PDB entry 6Z9S | electron microscopy, 4.40 A resolution (low resolution: residue-level contacts below are approximate; hydrogen-bond / salt-bridge calls are withheld) | chains X and R of the 15 polymer chains in the assembly

[Chain X]
Name: DNA-directed RNA polymerase subunit beta
Source organism: Escherichia coli
Notes: EC 2.7.7.6
UniProt: P0A8V4 (RPOB_ECO57); residue numbers follow UniProt; this construct covers 1-1342
Amino-acid sequence (1342 residues; each row starts with the number of its first residue):
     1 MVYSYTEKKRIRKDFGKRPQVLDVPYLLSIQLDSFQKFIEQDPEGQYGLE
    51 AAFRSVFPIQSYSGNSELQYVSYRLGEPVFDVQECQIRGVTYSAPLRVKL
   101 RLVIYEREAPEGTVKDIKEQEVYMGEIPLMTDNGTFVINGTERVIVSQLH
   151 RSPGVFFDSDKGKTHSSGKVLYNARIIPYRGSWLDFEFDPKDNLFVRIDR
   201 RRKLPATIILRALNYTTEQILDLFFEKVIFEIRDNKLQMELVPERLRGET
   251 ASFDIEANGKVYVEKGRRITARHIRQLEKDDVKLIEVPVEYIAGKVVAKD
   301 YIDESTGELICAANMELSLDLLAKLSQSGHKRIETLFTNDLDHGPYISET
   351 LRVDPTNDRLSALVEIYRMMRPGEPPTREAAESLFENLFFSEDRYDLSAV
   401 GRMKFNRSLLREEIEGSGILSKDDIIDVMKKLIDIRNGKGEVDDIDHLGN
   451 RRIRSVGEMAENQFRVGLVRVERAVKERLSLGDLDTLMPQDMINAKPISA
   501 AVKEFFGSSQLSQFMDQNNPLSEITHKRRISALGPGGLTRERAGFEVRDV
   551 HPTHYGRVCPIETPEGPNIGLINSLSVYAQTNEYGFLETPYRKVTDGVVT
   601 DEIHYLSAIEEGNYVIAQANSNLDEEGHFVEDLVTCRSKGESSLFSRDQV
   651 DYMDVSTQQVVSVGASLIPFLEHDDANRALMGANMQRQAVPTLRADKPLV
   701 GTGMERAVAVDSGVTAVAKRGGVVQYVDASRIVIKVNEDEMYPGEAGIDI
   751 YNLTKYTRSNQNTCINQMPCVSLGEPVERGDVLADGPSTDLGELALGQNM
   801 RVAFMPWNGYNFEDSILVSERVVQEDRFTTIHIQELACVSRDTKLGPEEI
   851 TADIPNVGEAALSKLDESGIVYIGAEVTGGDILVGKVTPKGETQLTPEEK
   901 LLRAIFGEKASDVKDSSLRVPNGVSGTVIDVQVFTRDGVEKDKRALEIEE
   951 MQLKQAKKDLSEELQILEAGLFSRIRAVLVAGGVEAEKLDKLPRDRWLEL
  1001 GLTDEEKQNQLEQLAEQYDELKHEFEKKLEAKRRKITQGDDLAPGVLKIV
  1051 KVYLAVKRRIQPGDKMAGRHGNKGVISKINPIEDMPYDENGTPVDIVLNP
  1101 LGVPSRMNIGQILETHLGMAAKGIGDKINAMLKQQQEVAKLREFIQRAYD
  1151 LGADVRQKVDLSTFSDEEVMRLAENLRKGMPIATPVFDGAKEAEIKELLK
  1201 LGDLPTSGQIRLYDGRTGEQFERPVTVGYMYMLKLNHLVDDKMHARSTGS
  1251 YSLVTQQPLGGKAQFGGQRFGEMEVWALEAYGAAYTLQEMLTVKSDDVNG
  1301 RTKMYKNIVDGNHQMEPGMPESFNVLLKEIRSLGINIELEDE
Not modelled in the structure: 1, 1342
UniProt features mapped onto this chain:
  - modified residue (N6-acetyllysine): Lys-1022, Lys-1200

[Chain R]
Molecule: rut RNA
Sequence (99 nucleotides; each row starts with the number of its first residue):
     1 GGGAUAACCCCGCUCUUACACAUUCCAGCCCUGAAAAAGGGCAUCAAAUU
    51 AAACCACACCUAUGGUGUAUGUCAAAUUAAACCACACCUGGCGUGUGGC
Not modelled in the structure: 1-18, 27-79
Metal / ion sites: Mg2+: C99 (shared with 3 residues of chain Y)

[Chain X / chain R interface]
Residue-residue contacts (15; chain X residue first):
  Gln-510(X) / U94(R)
  Gln-510(X) / G95(R)
  Gln-513(X) / G95(R)
  Gln-513(X) / U96(R)
  Arg-540(X) / G95(R)
  Arg-540(X) / U96(R)
  Pro-564(X) / G97(R)
  Glu-565(X) / G98(R)
  Gln-688(X) / G97(R)
  Gln-688(X) / G98(R)
  Lys-1073(X) / C99(R)
  His-1237(X) / G97(R)
  Leu-1259(X) / G90(R)
  Gly-1260(X) / G90(R)
  Gln-1264(X) / G90(R)
Other interface residues (no listed pair), chain X (15 interface residues in all): Ser-509, Asn-568, Arg-919, Lys-1065
Other interface residues (no listed pair), chain R (8 interface residues in all): C88

[Overview]
15 residues of chain X face 8 of chain R across their interface.
Here chain X is DNA-directed RNA polymerase subunit beta (Escherichia coli) and chain R is rut RNA. Entry 6Z9S
(Transcription termination intermediate complex 4) was determined by electron microscopy, deposited together
with 6Z9P, 6Z9Q, 6Z9R, 6Z9T, 7ADB, 7ADC, 7ADD and 7ADE.
